PDB entry 6HIY | electron microscopy, 3.27 A resolution | chains Cm and CA of the 41 polymer chains in the assembly

[Chain Cm]
Protein: mS37
Organism: Trypanosoma brucei brucei
UniProt: Q38C96 (Q38C96_TRYB2); numbering as in UniProt (aligned over 1-215)
Sequence (215 residues; row label = number of the first residue in the row):
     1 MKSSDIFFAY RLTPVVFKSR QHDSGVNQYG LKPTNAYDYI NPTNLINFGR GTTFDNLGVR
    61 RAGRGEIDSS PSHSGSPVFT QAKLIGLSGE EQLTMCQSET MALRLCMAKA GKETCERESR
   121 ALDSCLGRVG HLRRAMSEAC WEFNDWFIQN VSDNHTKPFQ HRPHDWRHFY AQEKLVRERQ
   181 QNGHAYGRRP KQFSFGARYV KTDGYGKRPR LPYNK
Unresolved in the structure: 1-19
Cystine bridges: Cys-106/Cys-115

[Chain CA]
Molecule: 9S rRNA
Organism: Trypanosoma brucei brucei
Sequence (621 nucleotides; each row starts with the number of its first residue):
     1 UAAAUUAUGG UCAAUUGUUA GUAUUCAUAU UAAUUUUUUU AAAUGUUUUA UCAUUUUAUA
    61 AAGGUUUAUU UUUGAAAGAU UUUUUGUAUA AAAUUUUAGG AAUAGUUAAU AAUAAUUUAU
   121 AAUUUUGAUU AGAUUGUUUU GUUAAUGCUA UUAGAUGGGU GUGGAAAAAU AAAAAAAAUA
   181 AUUAAUAUAU AUCAAUAAUA AAUUAAAUUA AUCUAUUAGU CAGAAAUGGA UGCCAGCCGU
   241 UGCGGUAAUU UCUAUGCUUU UAAAUAUUAU ACAAUUAUCA UAUUAAAUUG UUAAGUGUUG
   301 AUUUAACCAA UAAAAAUAUA AAUAAUUUUU AUUUGUUUUU AAACACCAUU AGGUAUAUGC
   361 AAAUAUAAAA UUAUAGUAAU UAUAAAUUAU AUUAUAUUAU AUUUAUUCAU AUAAUUAAUA
   421 GGAUAAUAUU UGUAGUUUUU GAUACCAUGA UAAGGAUUAU AAAUUGAAAG UGGUAAUAUC
   481 AUAAUCAAAA UUUAUUAUUU AUAUUAAAUA UGUAUGUGUA GAUAAAAUAA GAAAUUAAAA
   541 AGGUAUUGUU GCCCACCAAU UUUUAUAAUA AAAAUAACGU GCAGUAAUUA AUAUAUUUAU
   601 AAAAAUAUAU UUUUUUUUUU U
Unresolved in the structure: 395-537
Sequence notes: conflict U298 (C2839 in 343546); insertion (614-621)
Ion coordination: Mg2+ site 1 near A27 (its only coordinating residue here); Mg2+ site 2: A61, A155; Mg2+ site 3 near U65 (its only coordinating residue here); Mg2+ site 4 near A68 (its only coordinating residue here); Mg2+ site 5 near A76 (its only coordinating residue here); Mg2+ site 6: A224, A225; Mg2+ site 7: U281, A367; Mg2+ site 8 near U339 (its only coordinating residue here); Mg2+ site 9 near A385 (its only coordinating residue here); Mg2+ site 10: A386, U387; Mg2+ site 11 near A541 (its only coordinating residue here); Mg2+ site 12 near U563 (its only coordinating residue here); 4 more Mg2+ sites not listed
Residues lining bound ligands:
  - spermidine (SPD), molecule 1: A27, U28, G239, A266, U267, U268
  - spermidine (SPD), molecule 2: A218, U259, U261, A262, A263, A264
  - spermine (SPM): U66, U67, U95, U96, U97, U125, U126, G127, A128, U129

[Interface between chain Cm and chain CA]
Contacting residue pairs (121):
  Tyr-37(Cm) with A385(CA), base contact; A386(CA), sugar contact
  Asn-41(Cm) with A386(CA), hydrogen bond to the sugar
  Thr-43(Cm) with A386(CA), hydrogen bond to the sugar
  Asn-44(Cm) with A386(CA), sugar contact
  Asn-47(Cm) with A386(CA), hydrogen bond to the sugar; U387(CA), sugar contact
  Phe-48(Cm) with U387(CA), phosphate contact
  Arg-50(Cm) with A389(CA), hydrogen bond to the base
  Gly-65(Cm) with A538(CA), hydrogen bond to the sugar; A539(CA), sugar contact
  Glu-66(Cm) with A539(CA), sugar contact
  Ile-67(Cm) with A540(CA), phosphate contact
  Asp-68(Cm) with A540(CA), hydrogen bond to the phosphate; A541(CA), phosphate contact
  Ser-69(Cm) with A539(CA), sugar contact; A540(CA), phosphate contact
  Ser-70(Cm) with A539(CA), phosphate contact; A540(CA), hydrogen bond to the phosphate
  Pro-77(Cm) with A540(CA), sugar contact; U615(CA), base contact
  Phe-79(Cm) with U393(CA), hydrogen bond to the base; A540(CA), stacking on the base; U615(CA), base contact; U616(CA), base contact; U617(CA), base contact
  Thr-80(Cm) with U617(CA), base contact
  Gln-81(Cm) with U393(CA), base contact; A394(CA), hydrogen bond to the base; A539(CA), base contact
  Ala-82(Cm) with U393(CA), sugar contact; A394(CA), base contact
  Lys-83(Cm) with U393(CA), salt bridge to the phosphate
  Leu-87(Cm) with A394(CA), sugar contact
  Ser-88(Cm) with U393(CA), hydrogen bond to the phosphate; A394(CA), hydrogen bond to the phosphate
  Ser-137(Cm) with A394(CA), hydrogen bond to the base
  Cys-140(Cm) with A394(CA), hydrogen bond to the base
  Trp-141(Cm) with A394(CA), hydrogen bond to the base; A538(CA), base contact; A539(CA), base contact
  His-161(Cm) with U615(CA), salt bridge to the phosphate
  Arg-162(Cm) with U612(CA), salt bridge to the phosphate; U615(CA), salt bridge to the phosphate
  His-164(Cm) with U611(CA), sugar contact; U612(CA), salt bridge to the phosphate
  Arg-167(Cm) with U278(CA), hydrogen bond to the base; U611(CA), salt bridge to the phosphate
  Lys-174(Cm) with U610(CA), salt bridge to the phosphate
  Arg-179(Cm) with A285(CA), salt bridge to the phosphate
  Gln-180(Cm) with A285(CA), hydrogen bond to the sugar; A286(CA), sugar contact; A287(CA), hydrogen bond to the phosphate
  Asn-182(Cm) with U283(CA), sugar contact; U284(CA), sugar contact; A285(CA), hydrogen bond to the sugar
  Gly-183(Cm) with A282(CA), sugar contact; U283(CA), sugar contact
  His-184(Cm) with A282(CA), hydrogen bond to the sugar; U283(CA), sugar contact; U333(CA), hydrogen bond to the base; U334(CA), hydrogen bond to the base
  Ala-185(Cm) with U334(CA), base contact
  Tyr-186(Cm) with A365(CA), base contact
  Arg-188(Cm) with U334(CA), hydrogen bond to the base; G335(CA), salt bridge to the phosphate; U364(CA), salt bridge to the phosphate
  Arg-189(Cm) with G335(CA), base contact; A609(CA), phosphate contact; U610(CA), salt bridge to the phosphate
  Pro-190(Cm) with G335(CA), base contact; A357(CA), base contact
  Lys-191(Cm) with G335(CA), base contact; U336(CA), salt bridge to the phosphate; U337(CA), salt bridge to the phosphate; U356(CA), base contact; A357(CA), sugar contact
  Gln-192(Cm) with G335(CA), base contact; U356(CA), sugar contact; U608(CA), phosphate contact
  Phe-193(Cm) with U356(CA), hydrogen bond to the sugar; A357(CA), base contact
  Ser-194(Cm) with U356(CA), phosphate contact
  Phe-195(Cm) with A314(CA), base contact; A315(CA), hydrogen bond to the sugar
  Gly-196(Cm) with A315(CA), base contact
  Arg-198(Cm) with U317(CA), salt bridge to the phosphate
  Tyr-199(Cm) with U291(CA), sugar contact; U292(CA), stacking on the base; A315(CA), base contact; A316(CA), hydrogen bond to the phosphate
  Val-200(Cm) with U339(CA), hydrogen bond to the base; A342(CA), base contact
  Lys-201(Cm) with U338(CA), base contact; U339(CA), base contact; A357(CA), salt bridge to the phosphate
  Thr-202(Cm) with U338(CA), hydrogen bond to the base; U339(CA), base contact
  Gly-204(Cm) with U358(CA), base contact
  Tyr-205(Cm) with U338(CA), stacking on the base; U358(CA), base contact
  Gly-206(Cm) with U358(CA), hydrogen bond to the phosphate
  Lys-207(Cm) with G290(CA), phosphate contact
  Arg-208(Cm) with G290(CA), base contact; U317(CA), salt bridge to the phosphate
  Arg-210(Cm) with U288(CA), phosphate contact; U289(CA), salt bridge to the phosphate; A357(CA), hydrogen bond to the base; U358(CA), salt bridge to the phosphate
  Leu-211(Cm) with A287(CA), sugar contact; U288(CA), hydrogen bond to the phosphate; A357(CA), base contact
  Tyr-213(Cm) with U333(CA), sugar contact
  Asn-214(Cm) with A287(CA), hydrogen bond to the phosphate; U288(CA), hydrogen bond to the phosphate
  Lys-215(Cm) with U334(CA), phosphate contact; U336(CA), salt bridge to the phosphate; U337(CA), base contact; A357(CA), base contact; C360(CA), base contact; A361(CA), hydrogen bond to the base
Interface residues without a listed pair, chain Cm (70 interface residues in all): Ile-40, Gly-49, Ser-76, Val-78, Arg-133, Asn-144, Gln-181, Asp-203, Pro-209, Pro-212
Interface residues without a listed pair, chain CA (54 interface residues in all): G21, A318, A343, U388, U614

[In short]
70 residues of chain Cm face 54 of chain CA across their interface; the contacts include 33 hydrogen bonds, 19
salt bridges and 3 aromatic stacking contacts. Polar pairs include Arg-50(Cm)/A389(CA), Phe-79(Cm)/U393(CA)
and Gln-81(Cm)/A394(CA). Ligands of chain CA: spermidine and spermine.
Chain Cm is mS37 and chain CA is 9S rRNA, both from Trypanosoma brucei brucei; the structure, Cryo-EM
structure of the Trypanosoma brucei mitochondrial ribosome - This entry contains the body of the ..., was
determined by electron microscopy together with 6HIV, 6HIW, 6HIX and 6HIZ from the same study.
